Entry 5TQ0 (X-ray diffraction, 2.70 A resolution); this record covers chains B and H of the 4 polymer chains in the assembly.

Chain B:
Name: Glutamate receptor ionotropic, NMDA 2A
From: Rattus norvegicus
Reference sequence: Q00959 (NMDE1_RAT); numbering as in UniProt (aligned over 34-393)
Chain sequence (360 residues; each row starts with the number of its first residue):
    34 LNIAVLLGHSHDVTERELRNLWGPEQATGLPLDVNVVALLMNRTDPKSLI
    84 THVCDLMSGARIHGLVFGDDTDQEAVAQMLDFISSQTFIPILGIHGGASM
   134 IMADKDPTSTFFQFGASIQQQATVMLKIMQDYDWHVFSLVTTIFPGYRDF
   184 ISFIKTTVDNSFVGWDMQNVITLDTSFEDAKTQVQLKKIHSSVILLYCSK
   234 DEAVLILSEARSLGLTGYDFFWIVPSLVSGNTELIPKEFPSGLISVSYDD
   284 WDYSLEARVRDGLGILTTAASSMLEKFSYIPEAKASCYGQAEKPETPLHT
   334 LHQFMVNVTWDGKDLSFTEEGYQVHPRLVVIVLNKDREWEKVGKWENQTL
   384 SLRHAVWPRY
Unresolved in the structure: 51-62, 324-328, 389-393
Disulfides: Cys-87/Cys-320
Reported in the primary citation:
  - contacts within the chain: Asp-105/Lys-233 (salt bridge)
  - conformationally variable residues (order/disorder transition): His-44

Chain H:
Name: Fab, heavy chain
From: Mus musculus
Notes: antibody fragment or engineered binder
Chain sequence (221 residues; row label = number of the first residue in the row):
     1 EVKLVESGPELKKPGETVKISCKASGFTFTNYGMNWVKQAPGKGLKWMGW
    51 INIYTGEPTYADDFKGRFAFSLETSASTAYLQINNLKNEDTATYFCARGY
   101 DYEGYFDYWGQGTTLTVSSAKTTPPSVYPLAPGSAAQTNSMVTLGCLVKG
   151 YFPEPVTVTWNSGSLSSGVHTFPAVLQSDLYTLSSSVTVPSSTWPSETVT
   201 CNVAHPASSTKVDKKIVPRDC
Unresolved in the structure: 134-139, 219-221
Disulfides: Cys-22/Cys-96, Cys-146/Cys-201

Interface between chain B and chain H:
Pairs across the interface (4):
  Lys-80(B) / Gly-26(H)
  Tyr-321(B) / Thr-30(H)
  Gly-322(B) / Tyr-54(H)
  Gln-323(B) / Tyr-54(H)  hydrogen bond (backbone-side chain)
Also at the interface, not in a pair above, chain H (4 interface residues in all): Thr-28

Overview:
Chain B and chain H each contribute 4 residues to their interface, with 1 hydrogen bond. Its one
hydrogen-bonded contact is Gln-323(B)/Tyr-54(H). The paper reports conformational variability at His-44(B);
contacts within the chain involving Asp-105(B) and Lys-233(B).
Chain B is Glutamate receptor ionotropic, NMDA 2A (Rattus norvegicus) and chain H is Fab, heavy chain (Mus
musculus); the structure, Crystal structure of amino terminal domains of the NMDA receptor subunit GluN1 and
GluN2A in the ..., was determined by X-ray diffraction together with 5TPW, 5TPZ and 5TQ2 from the same study.
